PDB entry 3L3J | X-ray diffraction, 2.40 A resolution | chains A and B of the 3 polymer chains in the assembly

== Chain A ==
Protein: HLA class I histocompatibility antigen, B-44 alpha chain
From: Homo sapiens
Notes: fragment: extracellular domain
UniProtKB: P30481 (1B44_HUMAN); residues 1-276 here correspond to UniProt positions 25-300 (UniProt number = residue number + 24)
Sequence (276 residues; row label = number of the first residue in the row):
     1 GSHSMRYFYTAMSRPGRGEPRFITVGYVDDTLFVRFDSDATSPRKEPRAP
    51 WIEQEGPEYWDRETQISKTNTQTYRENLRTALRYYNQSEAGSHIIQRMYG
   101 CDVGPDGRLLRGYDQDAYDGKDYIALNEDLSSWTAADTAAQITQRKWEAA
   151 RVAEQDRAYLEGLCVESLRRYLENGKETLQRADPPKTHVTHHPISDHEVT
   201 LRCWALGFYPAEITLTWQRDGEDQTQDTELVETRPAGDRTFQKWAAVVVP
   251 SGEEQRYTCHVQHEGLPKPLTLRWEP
Disulfide bonds: C101-C164, C203-C259

== Chain B ==
Protein: Beta-2-microglobulin
From: Homo sapiens
UniProtKB: P61769 (B2MG_HUMAN); residues 1-99 here correspond to UniProt positions 21-119 (UniProt number = residue number + 20)
Sequence (99 residues; row label = number of the first residue in the row):
     1 IQRTPKIQVYSRHPAENGKSNFLNCYVSGFHPSDIEVDLLKNGERIEKVE
    51 HSDLSFSKDWSFYLLYYTEFTPTEKDEYACRVNHVTLSQPKIVKWDRDM
Disulfide bonds: C25-C80
UniProt features mapped onto this chain:
  - modified residue: Q2 (Pyrrolidone carboxylic acid)
  - glycosylation: I1 (N-linked (Glc) (glycation) isoleucine), K19 (N-linked (Glc) (glycation) lysine), K41 (N-linked (Glc) (glycation) lysine), K48 (N-linked (Glc) (glycation) lysine), K58 (N-linked (Glc) (glycation) lysine), K91 (N-linked (Glc) (glycation) lysine), K94 (N-linked (Glc) (glycation) lysine)

== How chain A and chain B interact ==
Residue-residue contacts - 54 pairs, chain A then chain B:
  F8(A) - F56(B)  hydrophobic
  Y9(A) - F56(B)
  T10(A) - F56(B)
  T10(A) - F62(B)
  M12(A) - S33(B)  hydrogen bond
  M12(A) - D34(B)
  V25(A) - L54(B)
  V25(A) - S55(B)
  Y27(A) - S55(B)  hydrogen bond
  Y27(A) - Y63(B)  hydrogen bond
  L32(A) - D53(B)
  R35(A) - D53(B)  salt bridge
  R48(A) - D53(B)  salt bridge
  I94(A) - P32(B)  hydrophobic
  I94(A) - S33(B)
  I94(A) - F62(B)  hydrophobic
  Q96(A) - H31(B)  hydrogen bond
  Q96(A) - F56(B)
  Q96(A) - W60(B)  hydrogen bond (side chain-backbone)
  Q96(A) - F62(B)
  R97(A) - F56(B)
  M98(A) - W60(B)
  Q115(A) - W60(B)
  D116(A) - W60(B)
  A117(A) - W60(B)  hydrophobic
  D119(A) - H31(B)
  G120(A) - R3(B)  hydrogen bond (backbone-side chain)
  G120(A) - H31(B)  hydrogen bond (backbone-side chain)
  D122(A) - W60(B)  hydrogen bond
  H192(A) - D98(B)  salt bridge
  R202(A) - D98(B)  hydrogen bond (side chain-backbone)
  W204(A) - D98(B)
  W204(A) - M99(B)
  V231(A) - Q8(B)
  E232(A) - Q8(B)  hydrogen bond (backbone-side chain)
  E232(A) - Y26(B)
  E232(A) - S28(B)  hydrogen bond
  T233(A) - Y26(B)
  R234(A) - Q8(B)  hydrogen bond
  R234(A) - Y10(B)
  R234(A) - Y26(B)
  R234(A) - M99(B)  hydrogen bond (side chain-backbone)
  P235(A) - Y10(B)  hydrogen bond (backbone-side chain)
  P235(A) - N24(B)
  P235(A) - Y26(B)
  A236(A) - R12(B)  hydrogen bond (backbone-side chain)
  A236(A) - N24(B)  hydrogen bond (backbone-side chain)
  G237(A) - R12(B)
  D238(A) - R12(B)
  D238(A) - H13(B)
  Q242(A) - Y10(B)
  Q242(A) - S11(B)  hydrogen bond (side chain-backbone)
  Q242(A) - R12(B)  hydrogen bond (side chain-backbone)
  W244(A) - M99(B)  hydrogen bond (side chain-backbone)
Also at the interface, not in a pair above, chain A (34 interface residues in all): R17, I23
Also at the interface, not in a pair above, chain B (26 interface residues in all): I1, K6, D59, L65

== Overview ==
Chain A and chain B form an interface of 34 and 26 residues respectively, with 19 hydrogen bonds and 3 salt
bridges. Polar contacts include R35(A)-D53(B), R48(A)-D53(B) and H192(A)-D98(B).
Here chain A is HLA class I histocompatibility antigen, B-44 alpha chain and chain B is Beta-2-microglobulin,
both from Homo sapiens. Entry 3L3J (Crystal structure of HLA-B*4402 in complex with the F3A/R5A double mutant
of a self-peptide derived from ...) was determined by X-ray diffraction (same publication as 3L3D, 3L3G, 3L3H,
3L3I and 3L3K).
